6J4W - chains N and a of the 26 polymer chains in the assembly; structure by electron microscopy, 7.90 A resolution (low resolution: residue-level contacts below are approximate; hydrogen-bond / salt-bridge calls are withheld).

[Chain N]
Molecule: 198-nt DNA strand
Sequence (198 nucleotides; each row starts with the number of its first residue; numbers below 1 keep their minus sign (DG-125 is residue -125)):
  -125 GCTTACGTCA GTCTGGCCAT CTTTGTGTTT GGTGTGTTTG GGTGGTGGCC GTTTTCGTTG
   -65 TTTTTTTCTG TCTCGTGCCT GGTGTCTTGG GTGTAATCCC CTTGGCGGTT AAAACGCGGG
    -5 GGACAGCGCG TACGTGCGTT TAAGCGGTGC TAGAGCTGTC TACGACCAAT TGAGCGGCCT
    55 CGGCACCGGG ATTCTGAT
Disordered / not traced: -125 to -99, -80 to -75

[Chain a]
Name: Histone H3.3
Organism: Homo sapiens
Reference sequence: P84243 (H33_HUMAN); residues 0-135 here correspond to UniProt positions 1-136 (UniProt number = residue number + 1)
Amino-acid sequence (139 residues; row label = number of the first residue in the row; numbers below 1 keep their minus sign (Gly-3 is residue -3)):
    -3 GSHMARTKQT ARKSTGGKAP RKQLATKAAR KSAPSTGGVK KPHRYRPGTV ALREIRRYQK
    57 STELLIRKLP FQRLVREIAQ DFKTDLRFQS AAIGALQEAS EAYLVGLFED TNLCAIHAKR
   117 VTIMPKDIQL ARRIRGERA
Disordered / not traced: -3 to 37, 135
Sequence notes: expression tag (-3 to -1)
UniProt features mapped onto this chain:
  - site: Ser31 (Interaction with ZMYND11)
  - modified residue: Arg2 (Asymmetric dimethylarginine), Thr3 (Phosphothreonine), Lys4 (Allysine), Gln5 (5-glutamyl dopamine), Thr6 (Phosphothreonine), Arg8 (Citrulline), Lys9 (N6,N6,N6-trimethyllysine), Ser10 (ADP-ribosylserine), Thr11 (Phosphothreonine), Lys14 (N6-(2-hydroxyisobutyryl)lysine), Arg17 (Asymmetric dimethylarginine), Lys18 (N6-(2-hydroxyisobutyryl)lysine), Lys23 (N6-(2-hydroxyisobutyryl)lysine), Arg26 (Citrulline), Lys27 (N6,N6,N6-trimethyllysine), Ser28 (ADP-ribosylserine), Ser31 (Phosphoserine), Lys36 (N6,N6,N6-trimethyllysine), Lys37 (N6-methyllysine), Tyr41 (Phosphotyrosine) and 9 more in UniProt
  - lipidation: Lys18 (N6-decanoyllysine)

[How chain N and chain a interact]
Residue-residue contacts (15; chain N residue first):
  DG8(N) with Pro43(a)
  DT9(N) with Arg40(a); Pro43(a); Gly44(a); Val46(a)
  DG10(N) with His39(a); Arg40(a)
  DA17(N) with Arg63(a); Leu65(a); Arg69(a)
  DG18(N) with Arg63(a); Lys64(a); Leu65(a)
  DA26(N) with Arg83(a)
  DG27(N) with Arg83(a)
Other interface residues (no listed pair), chain a (15 interface residues in all): Arg42, Thr45, Ala47, Pro66, Asp81

[Summary]
The interface between chain N and chain a involves 7 residues on one side and 15 on the other.
Here chain N is a 198-nt DNA strand and chain a is Histone H3.3 (Homo sapiens). Entry 6J4W (RNA polymerase II
elongation complex bound with Elf1 and Spt4/5, stalled at SHL(-5) of the nucleosome) was determined by
electron microscopy together with 6IR9, 6J4X, 6J4Y, 6J4Z, 6J50 and 6J51 from the same study.
